Entry 2A8D (X-ray diffraction, 2.20 A resolution); this record covers chains C and D of the 4 polymer chains in the assembly.

[Chain C (and D)]
Name: Carbonic anhydrase 2
From: Haemophilus influenzae
Notes: EC 4.2.1.1; chain D of this document is another copy of the same molecule, construct and numbering; everything in this record applies to it too
Reference sequence: P45148 (CAN_HAEIN); numbering as in UniProt (aligned over 1-229)
Sequence (229 residues; each row starts with the number of its first residue):
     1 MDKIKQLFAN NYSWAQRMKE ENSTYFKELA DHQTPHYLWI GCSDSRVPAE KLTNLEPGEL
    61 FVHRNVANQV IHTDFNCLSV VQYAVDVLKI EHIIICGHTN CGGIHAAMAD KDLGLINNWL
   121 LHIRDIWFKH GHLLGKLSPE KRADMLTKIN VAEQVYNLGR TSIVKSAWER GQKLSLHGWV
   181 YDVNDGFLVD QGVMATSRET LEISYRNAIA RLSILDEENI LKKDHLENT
Not modelled in the structure: 220-229 (chain D: 216-229)
Bound ions: Zn2+: Cys-42, Asp-44, His-98, Cys-101
Ligand contacts: bicarbonate ion (BCT): Trp-39, Gly-41, Cys-42, Val-47, Pro-48, Ala-49, Leu-52, Arg-64, Cys-96, Tyr-181
Swiss-Prot annotation at these positions:
  - binding site (Zn(2+)): Cys-42, Asp-44, His-98, Cys-101

[Interface between chain C and chain D]
Pairs across the interface (33; chain C residue first):
  Ile-71(C) / Thr-73(D)
  His-72(C) / Asn-118(D)
  His-72(C) / Leu-121(D)
  His-72(C) / His-122(D)
  His-72(C) / Asp-125(D)  salt bridge
  Thr-73(C) / Ile-71(D)
  Thr-73(C) / Asn-118(D)
  Thr-73(C) / Trp-119(D)
  Thr-73(C) / His-122(D)  hydrogen bond
  Asp-112(C) / Ser-162(D)
  Asp-112(C) / Lys-165(D)
  Asp-112(C) / Ser-166(D)
  Gly-114(C) / Ser-162(D)
  Asn-118(C) / His-72(D)
  Asn-118(C) / Thr-161(D)
  Asn-118(C) / Ser-162(D)  hydrogen bond
  Trp-119(C) / Thr-73(D)
  Leu-121(C) / His-72(D)
  Leu-121(C) / Arg-160(D)
  His-122(C) / His-72(D)
  His-122(C) / Thr-73(D)  hydrogen bond
  His-122(C) / His-122(D)
  Asp-125(C) / His-72(D)  salt bridge
  Asp-125(C) / Arg-160(D)  salt bridge
  Phe-128(C) / Lys-129(D)
  Lys-129(C) / Phe-128(D)
  Arg-160(C) / Leu-121(D)
  Arg-160(C) / Asp-125(D)  salt bridge
  Thr-161(C) / Asn-118(D)
  Ser-162(C) / Asp-112(D)
  Ser-162(C) / Gly-114(D)
  Ser-162(C) / Asn-118(D)  hydrogen bond
  Lys-165(C) / Asp-112(D)  salt bridge
Also at the interface, not in a pair above, chain C (19 interface residues in all): Leu-78, Leu-115, Arg-124
Also at the interface, not in a pair above, chain D (19 interface residues in all): Leu-78, Arg-124

[In short]
Chain C and chain D each contribute 19 residues to their interface; the contacts include 4 hydrogen bonds and
5 salt bridges. Polar pairs include His-72(C)/Asp-125(D), Asp-125(C)/Arg-160(D) and Lys-165(C)/Asp-112(D).
Bound to chain C: bicarbonate ion. From UniProt: 4 Zn2+-binding residues on chain C.
Chain C and chain D are both Carbonic anhydrase 2 (Haemophilus influenzae); the structure, Haemophilus
influenzae beta-carbonic anhydrase complexed with bicarbonate, was determined by X-ray diffraction (same
publication as 2A8C and 2ESF).
